Entry 2DXC (X-ray diffraction, 1.90 A resolution); this record covers chains A and J of the 12 polymer chains in the assembly.

[Chain A (and J)]
Molecule: Thiocyanate hydrolase subunit alpha
Source organism: Thiobacillus thioparus
Notes: EC 3.5.5.8; chain J of this document is another copy of the same molecule, construct and numbering; everything in this record applies to it too
Reference sequence: O66187 (SCNA_THITI); residues 1-126 here correspond to UniProt positions 0-125 (UniProt number = residue number - 1)
Sequence (126 residues; numbered 1 to 126; the number before each row is that of its first residue):
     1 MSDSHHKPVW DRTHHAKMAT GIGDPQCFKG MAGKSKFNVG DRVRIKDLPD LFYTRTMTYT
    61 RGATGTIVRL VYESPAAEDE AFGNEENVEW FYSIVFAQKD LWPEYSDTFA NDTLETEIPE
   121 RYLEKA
Not modelled in the structure: 1-7 (chain J: 1-6)

[How chain A and chain J interact]
Residue-residue contacts - 5 pairs, chain A then chain J:
  P8(A) with V9(J)
  V9(A) with P8(J)
  W10(A) with P8(J), hydrophobic
  N84(A) with K7(J)
  E86(A) with K7(J), salt bridge
Other interface residues (no listed pair), chain J (4 interface residues in all): W10

[Summary]
5 residues of chain A face 4 of chain J across their interface, with 1 salt bridge. The salt-bridged pair is
E86(A)-K7(J).
Both chains are Thiocyanate hydrolase subunit alpha (Thiobacillus thioparus). Entry 2DXC (Recombinant
thiocyanate hydrolase, fully-matured form) was determined by X-ray diffraction, deposited together with 2ZZD
and 2DXB.
